Entry 6GWB (X-ray diffraction, 1.90 A resolution); this record covers chains B and A.

Chain B:
Protein: Molybdenum storage protein subunit beta
Source organism: Azotobacter vinelandii (strain DJ / ATCC BAA-1303)
UniProt: P84253 (MOSB_AZOVD); numbering as in UniProt (aligned over 4-270)
Amino-acid sequence (269 residues; each row starts with the number of its first residue; note: 2 numbers in that range are skipped by the numbering (no residue carries them; nothing is unmodelled there); numbering starts at 0):
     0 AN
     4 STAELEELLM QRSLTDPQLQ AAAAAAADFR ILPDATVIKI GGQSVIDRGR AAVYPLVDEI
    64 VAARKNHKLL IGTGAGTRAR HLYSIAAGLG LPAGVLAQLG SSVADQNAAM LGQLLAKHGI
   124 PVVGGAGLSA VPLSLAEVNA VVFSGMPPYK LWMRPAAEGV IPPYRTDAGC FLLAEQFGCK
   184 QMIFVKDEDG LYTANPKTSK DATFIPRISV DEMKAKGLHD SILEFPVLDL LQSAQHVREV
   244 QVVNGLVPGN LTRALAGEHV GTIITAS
Not modelled in the structure: 0

Chain A:
Protein: Molybdenum storage protein subunit alpha
Source organism: Azotobacter vinelandii (strain DJ / ATCC BAA-1303)
UniProt: P84308 (MOSA_AZOVD); residues 2-276 here = UniProt positions 2-276
Amino-acid sequence (275 residues; numbered 2 to 276; the number before each row is that of its first residue):
     2 TDTTNSIKHV ISPLARQTLQ DRDLTRPVAG KRPIRLLPWL QVVKIGGRVM DRGADAILPL
    62 VEELRKLLPE HRLLILTGAG VRARHVFSVG LDLGLPVGSL APLAASEAGQ NGHILAAMLA
   122 SEGVSYVEHP TVADQLAIHL SATRAVVGSA FPPYHHHEFP GSRIPPHRAD TGAFLLADAF
   182 GAAGLTIVEN VDGIYTADPN GPDRGQARFL PETSATDLAK SEGPLPVDRA LLDVMATARH
   242 IERVQVVNGL VPGRLTAALR GEHVGTLIRT GVRPA
Not modelled in the structure: 2-31
Bound ions: Mg2+: Glu190, Pro227 (together with ATP)
Small-molecule neighbours: ATP (adenosine-5'-triphosphate): Lys45, Ile46, Gly47, Gly48, Arg49, Val50, Gly79, Ala80, Gly81, Arg85, Ala170, Glu190, Asn191, Val192, Gly194, Ile195, Tyr196, Ala198, Asp199, Pro200, Asn201, Pro225, Leu226, Pro227

Chain B / chain A interface:
Contacting residue pairs - 83 pairs, chain B then chain A:
  Thr5(B) - Asp93(A)  hydrogen bond
  Glu9(B) - Ser89(A)
  Leu12(B) - Arg85(A)  hydrogen bond (backbone-side chain)
  Leu12(B) - Ser89(A)
  Met13(B) - Arg49(A)  hydrogen bond (backbone-side chain)
  Met13(B) - Val82(A)  hydrophobic
  Met13(B) - His86(A)
  Arg15(B) - Arg85(A)  hydrogen bond (backbone-side chain)
  Ser16(B) - Leu226(A)  hydrogen bond (side chain-backbone)
  Leu17(B) - Arg85(A)
  Leu17(B) - Phe88(A)  hydrophobic
  Leu17(B) - Arg169(A)
  Thr18(B) - Arg169(A)
  Thr18(B) - Pro225(A)
  Thr18(B) - Leu226(A)  hydrogen bond (side chain-backbone)
  Thr18(B) - Val228(A)
  Thr18(B) - Arg230(A)
  Asp19(B) - Pro225(A)
  Leu22(B) - Ile165(A)  hydrophobic
  Gln23(B) - Ser163(A)  hydrogen bond
  Gln23(B) - Ile165(A)
  Ala26(B) - Arg164(A)
  Ala26(B) - Ile165(A)  hydrophobic
  Ala27(B) - Arg164(A)
  Ala29(B) - Leu92(A)
  Ala29(B) - Arg164(A)  hydrogen bond (backbone-side chain)
  Ala30(B) - Gly95(A)
  Ala30(B) - Arg164(A)  hydrogen bond (backbone-side chain)
  Asp31(B) - Gly95(A)
  Phe32(B) - Leu94(A)
  Phe32(B) - Gly95(A)  hydrogen bond (backbone-backbone)
  Ile34(B) - Pro97(A)  hydrophobic
  Ile34(B) - Ser100(A)
  Leu92(B) - Ile35(A)
  Gly93(B) - Pro34(A)
  Gly93(B) - Ile35(A)  hydrogen bond (backbone-backbone)
  Leu94(B) - Leu37(A)  hydrophobic
  Pro95(B) - Pro34(A)
  Pro95(B) - Ala180(A)
  Val98(B) - Leu37(A)  hydrophobic
  Gln101(B) - Asp135(A)
  Ala129(B) - His156(A)
  Ala129(B) - His157(A)
  Pro151(B) - Pro154(A)
  Pro151(B) - Tyr155(A)
  Pro151(B) - His156(A)
  Pro151(B) - His158(A)
  Tyr152(B) - Tyr155(A)  hydrophobic
  Tyr152(B) - His158(A)  hydrogen bond (side chain-backbone)
  Tyr152(B) - Phe160(A)
  Leu154(B) - Ala134(A)
  Leu154(B) - Leu177(A)  hydrophobic
  Leu154(B) - Ala180(A)
  Leu154(B) - Phe181(A)  hydrophobic
  Trp155(B) - His130(A)
  Trp155(B) - Ala134(A)  hydrophobic
  Trp155(B) - Pro153(A)
  Trp155(B) - Pro154(A)
  Trp155(B) - Tyr155(A)  hydrogen bond (backbone-side chain)
  Trp155(B) - Gly173(A)
  Trp155(B) - Leu176(A)
  Trp155(B) - Leu177(A)
  Arg157(B) - Tyr155(A)
  Arg157(B) - His168(A)  hydrogen bond
  Arg157(B) - Asp234(A)
  Arg157(B) - Val235(A)
  Tyr167(B) - Phe160(A)
  Gly172(B) - His158(A)  hydrogen bond (backbone-side chain)
  Leu175(B) - His158(A)
  Leu175(B) - Glu159(A)
  Leu175(B) - Pro161(A)
  Leu176(B) - His158(A)
  Glu178(B) - Pro161(A)
  Gln179(B) - Pro97(A)
  Gln179(B) - Gly99(A)  hydrogen bond (side chain-backbone)
  Gln179(B) - Ser100(A)  hydrogen bond
  Gln179(B) - His157(A)
  Leu233(B) - Phe160(A)  hydrophobic
  Leu233(B) - Pro161(A)
  Ser236(B) - Pro161(A)
  Ser236(B) - Gly162(A)
  Ala237(B) - Pro161(A)  hydrophobic
  Gln238(B) - Gly162(A)
Interface residues without a listed pair, chain B (53 interface residues in all): Leu8, Pro20, Gly130, Leu131, Pro150, Lys153, Met156, Pro158, Ala159, Ala160, Gly162, Val163, His239
Interface residues without a listed pair, chain A (55 interface residues in all): Leu96, Val98, Pro131, Val133, Asp199, Pro203, Gly224, Asp229, Thr238, Arg240

Overview:
The interface between chain B and chain A involves 53 residues on one side and 55 on the other; the contacts
include 17 hydrogen bonds. Among the polar pairs are Thr5(B)-Asp93(A), Leu12(B)-Arg85(A) and
Met13(B)-Arg49(A). ATP is bound between chain B and chain A.
Here chain B is Molybdenum storage protein subunit beta and chain A is Molybdenum storage protein subunit
alpha, both from Azotobacter vinelandii (strain DJ / ATCC BAA-1303). Entry 6GWB (Molybdenum storage protein
without polyoxomolybdate clusters) was determined by X-ray diffraction, deposited together with 6H8B, 6H6W,
6H73, 6H74 and 6H8H.
